PDB entry 7VAI | electron microscopy, 3.10 A resolution | chains B and G of the 12 polymer chains in the assembly

[Chain B]
Molecule: V-type ATP synthase alpha chain
From: Thermus thermophilus HB8
Notes: EC 7.1.2.2
UniProtKB: Q56403 (VATA_THET8); residues 1-578 here = UniProt positions 1-578
Chain sequence (578 residues; numbered 1 to 578; the number before each row is that of its first residue):
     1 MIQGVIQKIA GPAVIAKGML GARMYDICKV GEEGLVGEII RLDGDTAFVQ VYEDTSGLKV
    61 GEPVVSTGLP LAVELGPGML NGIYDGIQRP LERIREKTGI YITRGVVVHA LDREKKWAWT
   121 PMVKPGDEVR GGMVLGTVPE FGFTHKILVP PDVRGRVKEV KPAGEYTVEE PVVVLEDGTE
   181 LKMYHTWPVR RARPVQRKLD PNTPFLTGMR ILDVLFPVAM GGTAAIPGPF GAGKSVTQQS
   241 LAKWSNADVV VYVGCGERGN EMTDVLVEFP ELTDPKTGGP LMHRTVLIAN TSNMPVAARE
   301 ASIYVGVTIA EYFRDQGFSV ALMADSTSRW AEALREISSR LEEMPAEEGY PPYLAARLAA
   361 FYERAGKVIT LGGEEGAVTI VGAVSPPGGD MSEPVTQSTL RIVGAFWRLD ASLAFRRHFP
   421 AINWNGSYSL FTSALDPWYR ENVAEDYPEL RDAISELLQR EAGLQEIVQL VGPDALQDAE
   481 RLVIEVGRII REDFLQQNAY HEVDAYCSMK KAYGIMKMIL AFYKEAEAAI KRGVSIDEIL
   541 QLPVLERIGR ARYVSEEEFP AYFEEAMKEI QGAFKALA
Construct notes: conflict Ala232 (Ser in Q56403), Ser235 (Thr in Q56403)

[Chain G]
Molecule: V-type ATP synthase subunit D
From: Thermus thermophilus HB8
UniProtKB: O87880 (VATD_THET8); residue numbers follow UniProt; this construct covers 1-223
Chain sequence (223 residues; numbered 1 to 223; the number before each row is that of its first residue):
     1 MSQVSPTRMN LLQRRGQLRL AQKGVDLLKK KRDALVAEFF GLVREAMEAR KALDQAAKEA
    61 YAALLLAQAF DGPEVVAGAA LGVPPLEGVE AEVENVWGSK VPRLKATFPD GALLSPVGTP
   121 AYTLEASRAF RRYAEALIRV ANTETRLKKI GEEIKKTTRR VNALEQVVIP GIRAQIRFIQ
   181 QVLEQRERED TFRLKRIKGK IEAREAEEEG GRPNPQVEIG AGL
Disordered / not traced: 1-3, 210-223

[Chain B / chain G interface]
Pairs across the interface (9):
  Glu342(B) - Lys195(G)  hydrogen bond (backbone-side chain)
  Glu342(B) - Lys198(G)  salt bridge
  Met344(B) - Arg188(G)
  Met344(B) - Phe192(G)  hydrophobic
  Pro345(B) - Arg188(G)
  Ala346(B) - Arg188(G)  hydrogen bond (backbone-side chain)
  Glu347(B) - Glu184(G)
  Glu348(B) - Glu184(G)  hydrogen bond (backbone-side chain)
  Leu470(B) - Val36(G)
Also at the interface, not in a pair above, chain B (10 interface residues in all): Glu343, Gln469, Val471
Also at the interface, not in a pair above, chain G (10 interface residues in all): Arg32, Asp33, Phe40, Thr191

[In short]
Chain B and chain G each contribute 10 residues to their interface; the contacts include 3 hydrogen bonds and
1 salt bridge. Polar contacts include Glu342(B)-Lys198(G), Glu342(B)-Lys195(G) and Ala346(B)-Arg188(G).
Here chain B is V-type ATP synthase alpha chain and chain G is V-type ATP synthase subunit D, both from
Thermus thermophilus HB8. Entry 7VAI (V1EG of V/A-ATPase from Thermus thermophilus, state1-1) was determined
by electron microscopy (same publication as 7VAJ, 7VAK, 7VAL, 7VAM, 7VAN, 7VAO and 11 further entries).
